Entry 3F5C (X-ray diffraction, 3.00 A resolution); this record covers chains A and B of the 3 polymer chains in the assembly.

Chain A:
Molecule: Nuclear receptor subfamily 5 group A member 2
From: Mus musculus
Reference sequence: P45448 (NR5A2_MOUSE); residue numbers follow UniProt; this construct covers 313-560
Chain sequence (248 residues; row label = number of the first residue in the row):
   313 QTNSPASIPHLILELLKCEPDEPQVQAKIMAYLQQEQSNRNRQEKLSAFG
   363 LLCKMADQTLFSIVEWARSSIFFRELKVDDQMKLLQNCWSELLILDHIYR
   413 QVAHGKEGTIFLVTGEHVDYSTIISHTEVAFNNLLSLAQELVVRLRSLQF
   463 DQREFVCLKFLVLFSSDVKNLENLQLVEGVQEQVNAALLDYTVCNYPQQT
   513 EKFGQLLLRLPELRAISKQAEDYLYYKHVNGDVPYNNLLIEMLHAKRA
Disordered / not traced: 313-317
Sequence notes: engineered mutation Leu525 (Ile in P45448)
Curated features (UniProtKB/Swiss-Prot):
  - region: Tyr547 to Lys558 (AF-2)
  - binding site (a phospholipid derivative): Tyr535, Lys539
From the paper describing this entry:
  - mutagenesis - Y538D, Y538D/V541D, V541D: unchanged binding to Nuclear receptor subfamily 0 group B member 1 (chain B)

Chain B:
Molecule: Nuclear receptor subfamily 0 group B member 1
From: Mus musculus
Reference sequence: Q61066 (NR0B1_MOUSE); residues 205-472 here = UniProt positions 205-472
Chain sequence (268 residues; each row starts with the number of its first residue):
   205 GEEQPQQISVASGTPVSADQTPATPQEQPRAPWWDASPGVQRLITLKDPQ
   255 VVCEAASAGLLKTLRFVKYLPCFQILPLDQQLVLVRSCWAPLLMLELAQD
   305 HLHFEMMEIPETNTTQEMLTTRRQETEGPEPAEPQATEQPQMVSAEAGHL
   355 LPAAAVQAIKSFFFKCWSLNIDTKEYAYLKGTVLFNPDLPGLQCVKYIEG
   405 LQWRTQQILTEHIRMMQREYQIRSAELNSALFLLRFINSDVVTELFFRPI
   455 IGAVSMDDMMLEMLCAKL
Disordered / not traced: 205-250, 314-352
Curated features (UniProtKB/Swiss-Prot):
  - motif: Met463 to Leu468 (AF-2 motif)
From the paper describing this entry:
  - mutagenesis - I279A/L280A, L280P: decreased signaling with Nuclear receptor subfamily 5 group A member 2 (chain A)
  - mutagenesis - I279D: abolished signaling with Nuclear receptor subfamily 5 group A member 2 (chain A)
  - disease-associated variants - L280P: decreased signaling with Nuclear receptor subfamily 5 group A member 2 (chain A)

Interface between chain A and chain B:
Pairs across the interface (25):
  Phe373(A) with Gln278(B)
  Arg380(A) with Ile279(B), hydrogen bond (side chain-backbone); Pro281(B)
  Lys389(A) with Gln397(B), hydrogen bond
  Val390(A) with Gln397(B); Cys398(B)
  Asp391(A) with Gln397(B); Cys398(B); Val399(B), hydrogen bond (side chain-backbone); Lys400(B), hydrogen bond (side chain-backbone); Tyr401(B), hydrogen bond (side chain-backbone)
  Met394(A) with Ile279(B), hydrophobic; Tyr401(B), hydrophobic
  Lys395(A) with Lys400(B)
  Gln398(A) with Tyr401(B)
  Glu484(A) with Lys400(B), salt bridge
  Asn548(A) with Tyr273(B), hydrogen bond (side chain-backbone); Leu274(B); Pro275(B)
  Asn549(A) with Pro275(B)
  Glu553(A) with Pro275(B); Cys276(B); Arg408(B), salt bridge
  Met554(A) with Ile279(B), hydrophobic
  His556(A) with Arg408(B)
Also at the interface, not in a pair above, chain A (17 interface residues in all): Asp392, Leu550, Ala557
Also at the interface, not in a pair above, chain B (14 interface residues in all): Leu280
From the paper, about this interface:
  - hot spots on chain A (mutagenesis) - R380E, E553R: abolished binding to Nuclear receptor subfamily 0 group B member 1 (chain B)
  - interface residues, chain B: Pro275(B), Cys276(B), Ile279(B), Leu280(B)
  - hot spots on chain B (mutagenesis) - I279D: abolished binding to Nuclear receptor subfamily 5 group A member 2 (chain A)

Summary:
17 residues of chain A and 14 residues of chain B are in contact, with 6 hydrogen bonds and 2 salt bridges.
Among the polar pairs are Glu484(A)-Lys400(B), Glu553(A)-Arg408(B) and Arg380(A)-Ile279(B). The paper reports
that I279A/L280A and L280P of chain B reduce signaling with Nuclear receptor subfamily 5 group A member 2
(chain A); interface residues Pro275(B), Cys276(B) and Ile279(B) among others; 8 substitutions were tested in
all.
Chain A is Nuclear receptor subfamily 5 group A member 2 and chain B is Nuclear receptor subfamily 0 group B
member 1, both from Mus musculus; the structure, Structure of Dax-1:LRH-1 complex, was determined by X-ray
diffraction.
